8IX3 - chains L and H of the 3 polymer chains in the assembly; structure by electron microscopy, 3.98 A resolution.

Chain L:
Name: light chain of 1G11
From: Homo sapiens
Sequence (107 residues; numbered 1 to 107; the number before each row is that of its first residue):
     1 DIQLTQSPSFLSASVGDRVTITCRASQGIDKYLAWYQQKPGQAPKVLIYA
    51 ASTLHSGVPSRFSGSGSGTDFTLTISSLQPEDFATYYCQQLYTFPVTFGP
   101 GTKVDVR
Disulfides: Cys23-Cys88

Chain H:
Name: heavy chain of 1G11
From: Homo sapiens
Sequence (125 residues; each row starts with the number of its first residue):
     1 EVQLVESGGGLVQPGRSLRLSCAASGFKFDDYAMHWVRQAPGKGLEWVSG
    51 TSWNSGTTGYADSVRGRFTISRDNAKKSLYLQMNSLGVEDTAFYYCVKDS
   101 NYDSSGYLINNFDYWGQGILVTVSS
Disulfides: Cys22-Cys96

Interface between chain L and chain H:
Residue-residue contacts (27; chain L residue first):
  Tyr32(L) - Gly106(H)
  Tyr32(L) - Leu108(H)  hydrophobic
  Tyr36(L) - Asn111(H)
  Tyr36(L) - Phe112(H)  hydrogen bond (side chain-backbone)
  Gln38(L) - Gln39(H)
  Ala43(L) - Gly116(H)
  Pro44(L) - Trp115(H)
  Val46(L) - Phe112(H)
  Val46(L) - Asp113(H)
  Tyr49(L) - Asn111(H)
  Ala50(L) - Leu108(H)  hydrophobic
  His55(L) - Asn111(H)
  His55(L) - Asp113(H)  salt bridge
  Tyr87(L) - Gly44(H)
  Gln89(L) - Phe112(H)
  Leu91(L) - Ser105(H)
  Leu91(L) - Gly106(H)
  Leu91(L) - Asn110(H)
  Tyr92(L) - Gly106(H)
  Thr93(L) - Ser105(H)
  Phe94(L) - Trp47(H)  hydrophobic
  Phe94(L) - Ser104(H)
  Phe94(L) - Ser105(H)  hydrogen bond (backbone-side chain)
  Pro95(L) - Trp47(H)  hydrophobic
  Val96(L) - Trp47(H)
  Val96(L) - Ser105(H)
  Phe98(L) - Trp47(H)  hydrophobic
Other interface residues (no listed pair), chain L (20 interface residues in all): Gln42, Lys45
Other interface residues (no listed pair), chain H (23 interface residues in all): His35, Val37, Leu45, Gly50, Gly59, Tyr60, Ala61, Tyr95, Ile109, Tyr114

In short:
20 residues of chain L and 23 residues of chain H are in contact; the contacts include 2 hydrogen bonds and 1
salt bridge. Polar contacts include His55(L)-Asp113(H), Tyr36(L)-Phe112(H) and Phe94(L)-Ser105(H).
Chain L is light chain of 1G11 and chain H is heavy chain of 1G11, both from Homo sapiens; the structure,
Cryo-EM structure of SARS-CoV-2 BA.4/5 spike protein in complex with 1G11 (local refinement), was determined
by electron microscopy.
